PDB entry 3IKM | X-ray diffraction, 3.24 A resolution | chains B and C of the 3 polymer chains in the assembly

== Chain B (and C) ==
Name: DNA polymerase subunit gamma-2
Organism: Homo sapiens
Notes: EC 2.7.7.7; chain C of this document is another copy of the same molecule, construct and numbering; everything in this record applies to it too
UniProtKB: Q9UHN1 (DPOG2_HUMAN); residues 59-485 here = UniProt positions 59-485
Amino-acid sequence (427 residues; each row starts with the number of its first residue):
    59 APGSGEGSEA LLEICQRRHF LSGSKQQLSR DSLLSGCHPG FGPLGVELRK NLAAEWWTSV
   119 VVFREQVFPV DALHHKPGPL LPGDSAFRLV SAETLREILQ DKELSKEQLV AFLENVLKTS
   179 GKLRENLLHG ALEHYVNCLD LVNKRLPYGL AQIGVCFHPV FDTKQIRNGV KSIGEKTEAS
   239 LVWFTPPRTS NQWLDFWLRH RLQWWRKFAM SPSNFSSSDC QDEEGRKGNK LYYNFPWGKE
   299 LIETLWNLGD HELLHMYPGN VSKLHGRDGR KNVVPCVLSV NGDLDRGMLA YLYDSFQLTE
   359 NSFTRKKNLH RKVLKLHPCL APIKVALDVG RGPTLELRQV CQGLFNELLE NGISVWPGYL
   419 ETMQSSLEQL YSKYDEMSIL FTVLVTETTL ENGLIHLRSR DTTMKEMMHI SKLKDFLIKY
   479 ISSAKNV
Unresolved in the structure: 59-66, 138-178, 219-228, 356-368 (chain C: 147-177)
UniProt features mapped onto this chain:
  - natural variant: Arg182 (R182W: In MTDPS16), Gly416 (G416A: No functional deficit), Asp433 (D433Y: In MTDPS16B), Gly451 (G451E: In PEOA4)
From the paper describing this entry:
  - disease-associated variants - G451E: decreased binding to DNA polymerase subunit gamma-1 (citing earlier work)
  - conformationally variable residues (order/disorder transition): Leu356 to Arg369

== How chain B and chain C interact ==
Pairs across the interface - 55 pairs, chain B then chain C:
  Arg76(B) - Asp198(C)
  Arg76(B) - Leu199(C)
  His77(B) - Asn195(C)  hydrogen bond
  His77(B) - Asp198(C)
  Ser80(B) - His192(C)  hydrogen bond
  Phe99(B) - Val128(C)
  Phe99(B) - Asp129(C)
  Phe99(B) - Leu131(C)  hydrophobic
  Phe99(B) - His192(C)  hydrogen bond (backbone-side chain)
  Gly100(B) - Val128(C)
  Pro101(B) - Val128(C)  hydrophobic
  Val104(B) - Val128(C)
  Arg107(B) - Asp129(C)  salt bridge
  Lys108(B) - Trp115(C)
  Lys108(B) - Gln210(C)
  Trp115(B) - Lys108(C)
  Val120(B) - Leu407(C)  hydrophobic
  Phe121(B) - Leu407(C)
  Glu123(B) - Phe403(C)
  Glu123(B) - Val413(C)
  Glu123(B) - Pro415(C)
  Phe126(B) - Pro101(C)  hydrophobic
  Phe126(B) - Trp414(C)  hydrophobic
  Pro127(B) - Pro101(C)
  Pro127(B) - Val104(C)
  Asp129(B) - Phe99(C)
  Asp129(B) - Arg107(C)  salt bridge
  Leu131(B) - Glu233(C)
  His132(B) - His132(C)
  His132(B) - Phe215(C)
  His132(B) - Glu233(C)  salt bridge
  His133(B) - Ile231(C)
  His133(B) - Glu233(C)  salt bridge
  His192(B) - Ser80(C)
  His192(B) - Pro97(C)
  Asn195(B) - Ser80(C)  hydrogen bond (side chain-backbone)
  Leu199(B) - His77(C)
  Leu199(B) - Trp414(C)  hydrophobic
  Val200(B) - Leu418(C)  hydrophobic
  Asn201(B) - Met421(C)
  Val213(B) - His132(C)
  Ile231(B) - Pro135(C)  hydrophobic
  Glu233(B) - Leu131(C)
  Glu233(B) - His132(C)  salt bridge
  Glu233(B) - His133(C)  salt bridge
  Gln400(B) - Arg122(C)
  Leu407(B) - Val120(C)
  Trp414(B) - Leu199(C)  hydrophobic
  Trp414(B) - Asn201(C)
  Tyr417(B) - Arg122(C)  hydrogen bond
  Tyr417(B) - Arg203(C)  hydrogen bond (backbone-side chain)
  Leu418(B) - Arg203(C)
  Leu418(B) - Arg325(C)
  Glu419(B) - Asn201(C)  hydrogen bond
  Glu419(B) - Arg203(C)  salt bridge
Other interface residues (no listed pair), chain B (41 interface residues in all): Pro97, Gly98, Val128, Asp198, Phe215, Phe403, Asn404, Gly416
Other interface residues (no listed pair), chain C (43 interface residues in all): Gly81, Gly100, Glu105, Val119, Gln124, Phe126, Val200, Val213

== Overview ==
41 residues of chain B and 43 residues of chain C are in contact, with 7 hydrogen bonds and 7 salt bridges.
Polar contacts include Arg107(B)-Asp129(C), His132(B)-Glu233(C) and His133(B)-Glu233(C). From the paper: G451E
of chain B reduces binding to DNA polymerase subunit gamma-1; conformational variability at Leu356(B).
Both chains are DNA polymerase subunit gamma-2 (Homo sapiens). Entry 3IKM (Crystal structure of human
mitochondrial DNA polymerase holoenzyme) was determined by X-ray diffraction together with 3IKL from the same
study.
